Entry 5CGH (X-ray diffraction, 2.50 A resolution); this record covers chains N and a of the 30 polymer chains in the assembly.

== Chain N ==
Molecule: Proteasome subunit beta type-1
Organism: Saccharomyces cerevisiae S288C
Notes: EC 3.4.25.1
Reference sequence: P38624 (PSB1_YEAST); residues 1-196 here correspond to UniProt positions 20-215 (UniProt number = residue number + 19)
Chain sequence (196 residues; row label = number of the first residue in the row):
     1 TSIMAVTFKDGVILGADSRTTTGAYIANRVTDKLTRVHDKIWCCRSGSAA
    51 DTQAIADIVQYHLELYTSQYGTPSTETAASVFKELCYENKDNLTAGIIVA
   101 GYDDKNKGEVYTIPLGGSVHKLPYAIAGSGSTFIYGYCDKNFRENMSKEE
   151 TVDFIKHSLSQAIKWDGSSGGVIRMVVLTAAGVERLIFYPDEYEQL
Bound ions: Mg2+: Ile163, Asp166, Ser169

== Chain a ==
Molecule: Proteasome subunit beta type-7
Organism: Saccharomyces cerevisiae S288C
Notes: EC 3.4.25.1
Reference sequence: P30657 (PSB7_YEAST); residues -12 to 233 here correspond to UniProt positions 21-266 (UniProt number = residue number + 33)
Chain sequence (246 residues; numbered -12 to 233; the number before each row is that of its first residue; numbers below 1 keep their minus sign (Thr-12 is residue -12)):
   -12 TQIANAGASPMVNTQQPIVTGTSVISMKYDNGVIIAADNLGSYGSLLRFN
    38 GVERLIPVGDNTVVGISGDISDMQHIERLLKDLVTENAYDNPLADAEEAL
    88 EPSYIFEYLATVMYQRRSKMNPLWNAIIVAGVQSNGDQFLRYVNLLGVTY
   138 SSPTLATGFGAHMANPLLRKVVDRESDIPKTTVQVAEEAIVNAMRVLYYR
   188 DARSSRNFSLAIIDKNTGLTFKKNLQVENMKWDFAKDIKGYGTQKI
Not modelled in the structure: -12 to 0

== Chain N / chain a interface ==
Residue-residue contacts (60; chain N residue first):
  Arg19(N) with Ala189(a)
  Ala24(N) with Phe146(a); Arg187(a); Asp188(a); Ala189(a), hydrogen bond (backbone-backbone); Arg190(a)
  Tyr25(N) with Phe146(a); Arg187(a)
  Ile26(N) with Tyr186(a); Arg187(a), hydrogen bond (backbone-backbone); Asp188(a); Ala189(a)
  Ala27(N) with Arg187(a), hydrogen bond (backbone-side chain)
  Arg29(N) with Tyr186(a); Arg187(a); Lys218(a), hydrogen bond (side chain-backbone); Trp219(a); Phe221(a)
  Val30(N) with Phe221(a), hydrophobic; Ala222(a), hydrophobic; Ile225(a), hydrophobic
  Asp32(N) with Lys226(a); Gly227(a), hydrogen bond (side chain-backbone); Gln231(a)
  Leu34(N) with Gln231(a)
  Thr35(N) with Tyr228(a); Gln231(a)
  Arg36(N) with Gln231(a), hydrogen bond (backbone-side chain)
  Trp42(N) with Gln231(a); Ile233(a)
  Arg45(N) with Tyr228(a)
  Gln53(N) with Tyr228(a), hydrogen bond (backbone-side chain)
  Ala56(N) with Tyr228(a)
  Asp57(N) with Tyr228(a), hydrogen bond
  Phe133(N) with Leu33(a), hydrophobic
  Lys164(N) with Leu34(a)
  Trp165(N) with Ser32(a); Leu33(a); Leu34(a), hydrogen bond (backbone-backbone); Arg35(a)
  Asp166(N) with Ser32(a)
  Gly167(N) with Ser32(a), hydrogen bond (backbone-backbone); Leu34(a); Ala189(a); Arg190(a)
  Gly171(N) with Trp219(a)
  Val172(N) with Trp219(a), hydrophobic
  Arg174(N) with Ala222(a), hydrogen bond (side chain-backbone); Ile225(a)
  Arg185(N) with Gln231(a); Ile233(a), hydrogen bond (side chain-backbone)
  Ile187(N) with Ala222(a); Lys223(a)
  Tyr189(N) with Trp219(a); Asp220(a); Lys223(a)
  Pro190(N) with Trp219(a)
  Asp191(N) with Arg193(a), salt bridge
  Glu194(N) with Tyr185(a), hydrogen bond; Arg193(a), salt bridge
Other interface residues (no listed pair), chain N (34 interface residues in all): Thr21, Asn28, Ile163, Ser168
Other interface residues (no listed pair), chain a (25 interface residues in all): Met150

== In short ==
The interface between chain N and chain a involves 34 residues on one side and 25 on the other, with 13
hydrogen bonds and 2 salt bridges. Polar pairs include Asp191(N)-Arg193(a), Glu194(N)-Arg193(a) and
Ala27(N)-Arg187(a). The Mg2+ site is built by Ile163(N), Asp166(N) and Ser169(N).
Here chain N is Proteasome subunit beta type-1 and chain a is Proteasome subunit beta type-7, both from
Saccharomyces cerevisiae S288C. Entry 5CGH (Yeast 20S proteasome beta5-G48C mutant in complex with
alpha-chloroacetamide 5) was determined by X-ray diffraction, deposited together with 5CGF, 5CGG and 5CGI.
